PDB entry 4N1E | X-ray diffraction, 2.23 A resolution | chains A and B of the 3 polymer chains in the assembly

== Chain A (and B) ==
Name: immunoglobulin variable light chain domain
Source organism: Homo sapiens
Notes: chain B of this document is another copy of the same molecule, construct and numbering; everything in this record applies to it too
Chain sequence (109 residues; each row starts with the number of its first residue):
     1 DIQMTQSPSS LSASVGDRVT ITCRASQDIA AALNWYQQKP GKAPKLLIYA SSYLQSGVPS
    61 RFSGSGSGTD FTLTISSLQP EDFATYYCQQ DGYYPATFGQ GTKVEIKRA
Disordered / not traced: 16-19, 76-80, 104-109 (chain B: 108-109)
Disulfide bonds: C23-C88

== How chain A and chain B interact ==
Contacting residue pairs (22):
  Y36(A) - Q89(B)
  Y36(A) - F98(B)  hydrophobic
  Q38(A) - Q38(B)  hydrogen bond
  Q38(A) - Y87(B)  hydrogen bond
  K42(A) - Y87(B)  hydrogen bond (backbone-side chain)
  A43(A) - Y87(B)  hydrophobic
  A43(A) - G99(B)
  P44(A) - F98(B)
  Y49(A) - Y94(B)  hydrogen bond
  Q55(A) - P95(B)
  Y87(A) - Q38(B)  hydrogen bond
  Y87(A) - K42(B)  hydrogen bond (side chain-backbone)
  Y87(A) - A43(B)  hydrophobic
  Q89(A) - Y36(B)
  Y94(A) - Y49(B)  hydrophobic
  Y94(A) - Q55(B)  hydrogen bond
  P95(A) - Q55(B)
  A96(A) - Y36(B)
  F98(A) - Y36(B)  hydrophobic
  F98(A) - A43(B)  hydrophobic
  F98(A) - P44(B)
  G99(A) - A43(B)
Other interface residues (no listed pair), chain A (16 interface residues in all): L46, Q100
Other interface residues (no listed pair), chain B (16 interface residues in all): L46, A96, Q100

== Summary ==
The chain A/chain B interface involves 16 residues from each chain; the contacts include 7 hydrogen bonds.
Among the polar pairs are Q38(A)-Q38(B), Q38(A)-Y87(B) and K42(A)-Y87(B).
Chain A and chain B are both immunoglobulin variable light chain domain (Homo sapiens); the structure,
Structural evidence for antigen receptor evolution, was determined by X-ray diffraction (same publication as
4N1C).
